PDB entry 3SL4 | X-ray diffraction, 1.90 A resolution | chain A

== Chain A ==
Protein: cAMP-specific 3', 5'-cyclic phosphodiesterase 4D
From: Homo sapiens
Notes: EC 3.1.4.17; fragment: Catalytic domain
UniProt: Q08499 (PDE4D_HUMAN); residues 79-439 here correspond to UniProt positions 381-741 (UniProt number = residue number + 302)
Sequence (361 residues; numbered 79 to 439; the number before each row is that of its first residue):
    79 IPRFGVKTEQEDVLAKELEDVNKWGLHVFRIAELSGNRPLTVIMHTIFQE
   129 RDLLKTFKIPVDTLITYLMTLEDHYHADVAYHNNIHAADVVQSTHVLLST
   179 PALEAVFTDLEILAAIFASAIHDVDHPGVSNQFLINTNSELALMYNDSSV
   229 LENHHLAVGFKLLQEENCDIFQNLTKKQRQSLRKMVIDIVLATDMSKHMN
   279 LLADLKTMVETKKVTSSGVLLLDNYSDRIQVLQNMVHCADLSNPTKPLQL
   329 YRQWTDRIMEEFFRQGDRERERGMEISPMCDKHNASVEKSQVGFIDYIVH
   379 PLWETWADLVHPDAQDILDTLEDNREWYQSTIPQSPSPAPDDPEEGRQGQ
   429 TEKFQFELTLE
Unresolved in the structure: 79-82, 412-439
Metal / ion sites: Zn2+ site 1: His164, His200, Asp201, Asp318 (together with phosphate ion); Zn2+ site 2: Asp201 (together with phosphate ion)
Residues lining bound ligands: 10D (JN4; ethenyl 6-(ethenylcarbamoyl)-2-[(phenylacetyl)amino]-4,5,6,7-tetrahydrothieno[2,3-c]pyridine-3-carboxylate): Tyr159, Met273, Asp318, Leu319, Asn321, Pro322, Tyr329, Trp332, Thr333, Ile336, Met337, Phe340, Met357, Ser368, Gln369, Phe372
Swiss-Prot annotation at these positions:
  - active site: His160 (Proton donor)
  - binding site (3',5'-cyclic AMP): His160, Gln369, Phe372
  - binding site (AMP): His160, Asp201, Asp318, Asn321, Gln369, Phe372
  - binding site (Zn(2+)): His164, His200, Asp201, Asp318
  - binding site (Mg(2+)): Asp201
  - binding site (Mn(2+)): Asp201
  - cross-link: Lys85 (Glycyl lysine isopeptide (Lys-Gly) (interchain with G-Cter in SUMO))

== Overview ==
Ligands of chain A: 10D. His164, His200, Asp201 and Asp318 form the Zn2+ site 1. From UniProt: active-site
residue His160, 3 residues binding 3',5'-cyclic AMP, 6 AMP-binding residues and 4 Zn2+-binding residues.
Chain A is cAMP-specific 3', 5'-cyclic phosphodiesterase 4D (Homo sapiens); the structure, Crystal structure
of the catalytic domain of PDE4D2 with compound 10D, was determined by X-ray diffraction, deposited together
with 3SL3, 3SL5, 3SL6 and 3SL8.
